Entry 8QHK (X-ray diffraction, 1.95 A resolution); this record covers chains B and D of the 4 polymer chains in the assembly.

Chain B (and D):
Name: NADH-quinone oxidoreductase subunit F
From: Aquifex aeolicus VF5
Notes: engineered mutation(s): 427AGHHHHHH; chain D of this document is another copy of the same molecule, construct and numbering; everything in this record applies to it too
Reference sequence: O66841 (NUOF_AQUAE); numbering as in UniProt (aligned over 1-426)
Sequence (434 residues; row label = number of the first residue in the row):
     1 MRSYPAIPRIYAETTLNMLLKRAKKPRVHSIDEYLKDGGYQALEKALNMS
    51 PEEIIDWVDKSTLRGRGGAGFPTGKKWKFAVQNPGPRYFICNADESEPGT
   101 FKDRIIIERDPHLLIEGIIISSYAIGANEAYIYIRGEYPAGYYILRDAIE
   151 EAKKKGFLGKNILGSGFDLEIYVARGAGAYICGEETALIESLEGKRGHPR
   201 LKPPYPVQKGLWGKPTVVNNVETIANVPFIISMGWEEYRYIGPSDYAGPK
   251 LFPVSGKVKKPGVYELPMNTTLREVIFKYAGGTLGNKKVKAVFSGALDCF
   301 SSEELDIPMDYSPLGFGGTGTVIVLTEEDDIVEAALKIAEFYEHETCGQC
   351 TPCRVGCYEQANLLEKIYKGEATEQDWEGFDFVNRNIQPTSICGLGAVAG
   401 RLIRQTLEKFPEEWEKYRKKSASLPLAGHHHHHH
Not modelled in the structure: 1, 420-434
Sequence notes: expression tag (427-434)
Ion coordination: Na+ near E108 (its only coordinating residue here); 4Fe-4S cluster Fe: C347, C350, C353, C393
Small-molecule neighbours:
  - AP0 (acetyl pyridine adenine dinucleotide, reduced): G67, G68, A69, F71, K76, F79, E95, S96, E97, T100, Y180, E185, Y205, P206, V207, V218, L297, G318, T319, G394
  - FNR (1-deoxy-1-(7,8-dimethyl-2,4-dioxo-3,4-dihydro-2H-benzo[g]pteridin-1-id-10(5h)-yl)-5-O-phosphonato-D-ribitol): G65, R66, G67, G68, F71, K76, N92, D94, E95, S96, Y180, I181, G183, E184, E185, V218, N219, N220, T223, G394, L395
  - 4Fe-4S cluster (SF4): I181, P199, T346, C347, G348, Q349, C350, C353, S391, I392, C393, L395, G396
UniProt features mapped onto this chain:
  - binding site (NAD(+)): G65 to G74
  - binding site (FMN): G176 to T223
  - binding site ([4Fe-4S] cluster): C347, C350, C353, C393

Interface between chain B and chain D:
Residue-residue contacts (7):
  K154(B) - R9(D)
  K154(B) - Y11(D)
  K154(B) - P26(D)
  K155(B) - R9(D)  hydrogen bond (backbone-side chain)
  F157(B) - R9(D)
  K160(B) - R27(D)
  L163(B) - R9(D)
Other interface residues (no listed pair), chain B (7 interface residues in all): K153, G156

Overview:
7 residues of chain B face 4 of chain D across their interface; the contacts include 1 hydrogen bond. The
hydrogen-bonded pair is K155(B)-R9(D). Bound to chain B: 4Fe-4S cluster, compound FNR and compound AP0.
Both chains are NADH-quinone oxidoreductase subunit F (Aquifex aeolicus VF5). Entry 8QHK (Crystal structure of
reduced respiratory Complex I subunits NuoEF from Aquifex aeolicus bound to reduced 3-acetylpyridine ...) was
determined by X-ray diffraction (same publication as 8QG1, 8QGW, 8QH4 and 8QH7).
